Entry 1T22 (X-ray diffraction, 2.20 A resolution); this record covers chains A and C of the 3 polymer chains in the assembly.

# Chain A
Name: HLA class I histocompatibility antigen, A-2 alpha chain
From: Homo sapiens
UniProt: P01892 (1A02_HUMAN); residues 1-275 here correspond to UniProt positions 25-299 (UniProt number = residue number + 24)
Amino-acid sequence (275 residues; row label = number of the first residue in the row):
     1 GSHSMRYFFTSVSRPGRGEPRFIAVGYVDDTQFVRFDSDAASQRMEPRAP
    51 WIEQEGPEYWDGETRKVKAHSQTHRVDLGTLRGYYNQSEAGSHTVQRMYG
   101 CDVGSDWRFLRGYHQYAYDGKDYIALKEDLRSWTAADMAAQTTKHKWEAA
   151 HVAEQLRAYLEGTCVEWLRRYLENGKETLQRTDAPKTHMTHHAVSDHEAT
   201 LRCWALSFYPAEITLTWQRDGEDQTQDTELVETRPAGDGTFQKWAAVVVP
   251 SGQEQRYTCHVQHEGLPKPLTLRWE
Cystine bridges: Cys101-Cys164, Cys203-Cys259

# Chain C
Name: Gag peptide
Amino-acid sequence (9 residues; each row starts with the number of its first residue):
     1 SLYNTVATL

# How chain A and chain C interact
Pairs across the interface (42):
  Met5(A) with Ser1(C)
  Tyr7(A) with Ser1(C), hydrogen bond (side chain-backbone); Leu2(C), hydrogen bond (side chain-backbone)
  Phe9(A) with Leu2(C), hydrophobic
  Met45(A) with Leu2(C), hydrophobic
  Glu63(A) with Ser1(C), hydrogen bond; Leu2(C), hydrogen bond (side chain-backbone)
  Lys66(A) with Ser1(C), hydrogen bond; Leu2(C), hydrogen bond (side chain-backbone); Tyr3(C); Asn4(C)
  Val67(A) with Leu2(C), hydrophobic
  His70(A) with Tyr3(C); Val6(C)
  Thr73(A) with Val6(C), hydrogen bond (side chain-backbone); Ala7(C); Thr8(C)
  Val76(A) with Thr8(C)
  Asp77(A) with Thr8(C); Leu9(C), hydrogen bond (side chain-backbone)
  Thr80(A) with Leu9(C)
  Leu81(A) with Leu9(C), hydrophobic
  Tyr84(A) with Leu9(C), hydrogen bond (side chain-backbone)
  Arg97(A) with Val6(C)
  Tyr99(A) with Leu2(C); Tyr3(C), hydrogen bond (side chain-backbone)
  Tyr116(A) with Leu9(C)
  Tyr123(A) with Leu9(C), hydrophobic
  Thr143(A) with Leu9(C), hydrogen bond (side chain-backbone)
  Lys146(A) with Thr8(C), hydrogen bond (side chain-backbone); Leu9(C)
  Trp147(A) with Ala7(C); Thr8(C), hydrogen bond (side chain-backbone); Leu9(C), hydrophobic
  Val152(A) with Ala7(C), hydrophobic
  Gln155(A) with Tyr3(C)
  Leu156(A) with Tyr3(C), hydrophobic
  Tyr159(A) with Ser1(C), hydrogen bond (side chain-backbone); Leu2(C); Tyr3(C), hydrophobic
  Trp167(A) with Ser1(C)
  Tyr171(A) with Ser1(C), hydrogen bond (side chain-backbone)
Other interface residues (no listed pair), chain A (31 interface residues in all): Tyr59, Arg65, Ala69, Thr163

# In short
31 residues of chain A and 8 residues of chain C are in contact, with 15 hydrogen bonds. Polar pairs include
Tyr7(A)-Ser1(C), Tyr7(A)-Leu2(C) and Glu63(A)-Ser1(C).
Chain A is HLA class I histocompatibility antigen, A-2 alpha chain (Homo sapiens) and chain C is Gag peptide;
the structure, Structural basis for degenerate recognition of HIV peptide variants by cytotoxic lymphocyte,
variant SL9, orthorhombic crystal, was determined by X-ray diffraction together with 1S8D, 1T1W, 1T1X, 1T1Y,
1T1Z, 1T20 and 1T21 from the same study.
